PDB entry 6MNF | X-ray diffraction, 2.76 A resolution | chains K and M of the 4 polymer chains in the assembly

== Chain K ==
Name: Fab 2G12, light chain
Organism: Homo sapiens
Notes: antibody fragment or engineered binder
Amino-acid sequence (213 residues; row label = number of the first residue in the row):
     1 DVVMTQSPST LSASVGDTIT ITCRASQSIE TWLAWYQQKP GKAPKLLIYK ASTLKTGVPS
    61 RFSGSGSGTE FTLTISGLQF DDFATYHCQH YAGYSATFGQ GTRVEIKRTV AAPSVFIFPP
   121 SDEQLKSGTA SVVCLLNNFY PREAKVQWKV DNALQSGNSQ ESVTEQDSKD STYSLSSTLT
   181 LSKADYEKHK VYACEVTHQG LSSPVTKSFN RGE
Disulfides: Cys-23/Cys-88, Cys-134/Cys-194

== Chain M ==
Name: Fab 2g12, heavy chain
Organism: Homo sapiens
Notes: antibody fragment or engineered binder
Amino-acid sequence (224 residues; row label = number of the first residue in the row; note: 14 numbers in that range are skipped by the numbering (no residue carries them; nothing is unmodelled there); a row labelled like 82A-82C holds insertion residues (82A, then the next letters in order)):
     1 EVQLVESGGG LVKAGGSLIL SCGVSNFRIS AHTMNWVRRV PGGGLEWVAS IS
   52A T
    53 SSTYRDYADA VKGRFTVSRD DLEDFVYLQM
82A-82C HKM
    83 RVEDTAIYYC ARKGSDRL
100A-100F SDNDPF
   101 DAWGPGTVVT VSPASTKGPS VFPLAPSSKS
   133 TSGGTAALGC LVKDYFPEPV TV
   156 SW
   162 NSGALTSG
   171 VHTFPAVLQS
   182 SGLYSLSSVV TVPSSSLGT
   203 Q
   205 TYICNVNHKP SNTKVDKK
   225 VEPK
Disulfides: Cys-22/Cys-92, Cys-142/Cys-208

== Chain K / chain M interface ==
Pairs across the interface (40):
  Trp-32(K) / Asn-100C(M)
  Tyr-36(K) / Pro-100E(M)
  Tyr-36(K) / Phe-100F(M)  hydrogen bond (side chain-backbone)
  Tyr-36(K) / Trp-103(M)  hydrophobic
  Gln-38(K) / Arg-39(M)  hydrogen bond
  Gln-38(K) / Leu-45(M)
  Gln-38(K) / Tyr-91(M)  hydrogen bond
  Lys-42(K) / Tyr-91(M)
  Ala-43(K) / Gly-104(M)
  Pro-44(K) / Trp-103(M)  hydrophobic
  Leu-46(K) / Pro-100E(M)  hydrophobic
  Leu-46(K) / Phe-100F(M)
  Leu-46(K) / Asp-101(M)
  Tyr-49(K) / Ser-97(M)
  Tyr-49(K) / Pro-100E(M)  hydrophobic
  Lys-55(K) / Asp-101(M)  hydrogen bond (side chain-backbone)
  Thr-85(K) / Arg-39(M)  hydrogen bond
  His-87(K) / Gly-43(M)
  His-87(K) / Leu-45(M)
  Gln-89(K) / Phe-100F(M)
  Tyr-91(K) / Asn-100C(M)  hydrogen bond (backbone-side chain)
  Tyr-91(K) / Asp-100D(M)
  Tyr-91(K) / Pro-100E(M)
  Ala-92(K) / Lys-95(M)  hydrogen bond (backbone-side chain)
  Ala-92(K) / Asn-100C(M)
  Gly-93(K) / Lys-95(M)
  Gly-93(K) / Asp-100B(M)
  Gly-93(K) / Asn-100C(M)  hydrogen bond (backbone-side chain)
  Tyr-94(K) / Trp-47(M)
  Tyr-94(K) / Ser-50(M)  hydrogen bond (backbone-side chain)
  Tyr-94(K) / Ser-52(M)
  Tyr-94(K) / Tyr-56(M)
  Tyr-94(K) / Asp-58(M)
  Ser-95(K) / Trp-47(M)
  Ala-96(K) / Trp-47(M)
  Phe-98(K) / Val-37(M)  hydrophobic
  Phe-98(K) / Leu-45(M)
  Phe-98(K) / Trp-47(M)
  Phe-98(K) / Trp-103(M)  hydrophobic
  Gln-100(K) / Gly-44(M)
Also at the interface, not in a pair above, chain K (25 interface residues in all): Ala-34, Lys-39, Pro-40, Thr-56, Gly-99
Also at the interface, not in a pair above, chain M (25 interface residues in all): Thr-33, Glu-46, Asp-98, Pro-105

== Summary ==
Chain K and chain M each contribute 25 residues to their interface; the contacts include 9 hydrogen bonds.
Polar contacts include Tyr-36(K)/Phe-100F(M), Gln-38(K)/Arg-39(M) and Gln-38(K)/Tyr-91(M).
Here chain K is Fab 2G12, light chain and chain M is Fab 2g12, heavy chain, both from Homo sapiens. Entry 6MNF
(Anti-HIV-1 Fab 2G12 + Man8 re-refinement) was determined by X-ray diffraction together with 6MSY, 6MU3 and
6MUB from the same study.
